Entry 8IUO (electron microscopy, 3.96 A resolution); this record covers chains F and E of the 6 polymer chains in the assembly.

== Chain F ==
Molecule: 35-nt RNA strand
From: Homo sapiens
Sequence (35 nucleotides; numbered 1001 to 1035; the number before each row is that of its first residue):
  1001 UUUUUUUUUU UUUUUUUUUU UUUUUUUUUU UUUUU

== Chain E ==
Name: Nucleoprotein
From: Human respiratory syncytial virus A
UniProtKB: A0A2H4WKL8 (A0A2H4WKL8_HRSV); residues 1-362 here = UniProt positions 1-362
Amino-acid sequence (362 residues; each row starts with the number of its first residue):
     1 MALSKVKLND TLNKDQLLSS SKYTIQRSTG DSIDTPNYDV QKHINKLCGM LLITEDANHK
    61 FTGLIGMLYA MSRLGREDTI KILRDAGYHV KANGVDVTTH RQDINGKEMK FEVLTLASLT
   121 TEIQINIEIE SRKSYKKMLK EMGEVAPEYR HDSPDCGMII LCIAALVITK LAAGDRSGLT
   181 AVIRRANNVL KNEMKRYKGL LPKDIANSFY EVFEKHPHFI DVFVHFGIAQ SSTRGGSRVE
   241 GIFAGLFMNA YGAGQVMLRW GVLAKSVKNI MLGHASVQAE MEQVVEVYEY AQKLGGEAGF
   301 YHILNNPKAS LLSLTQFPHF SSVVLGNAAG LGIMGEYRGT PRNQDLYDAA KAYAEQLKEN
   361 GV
What the authors report for this chain:
  - binding site for the 35-nt RNA strand (chain F): Lys170, Arg184, Arg185, Ser313, Thr315, Tyr337

== Interface between chain F and chain E ==
Residue-residue contacts (32; chain F residue first):
  U1002(F) with Ser313(E), hydrogen bond to the phosphate; Thr315(E), phosphate contact
  U1003(F) with Ala172(E), sugar contact; Gly254(E), phosphate contact; Ser313(E), hydrogen bond to the phosphate; Thr315(E), hydrogen bond to the phosphate
  U1004(F) with Gly254(E), phosphate contact; Val256(E), phosphate contact; Glu336(E), sugar contact; Tyr337(E), hydrogen bond to the phosphate; Arg338(E), hydrogen bond to the base
  U1005(F) with Lys170(E), phosphate contact; Val256(E), base contact; Trp260(E), base contact; Ile333(E), base contact; Glu336(E), hydrogen bond to the sugar; Tyr337(E), sugar contact
  U1006(F) with Lys170(E), salt bridge to the phosphate; Ala181(E), phosphate contact; Arg184(E), salt bridge to the phosphate
  U1007(F) with Arg184(E), salt bridge to the phosphate; Arg185(E), hydrogen bond to the phosphate; Asn188(E), phosphate contact; Asn249(E), hydrogen bond to the base
  U1008(F) with Arg185(E), hydrogen bond to the phosphate; Asn188(E), hydrogen bond to the phosphate; Val189(E), phosphate contact; Arg238(E), hydrogen bond to the base; Gly241(E), base contact; Ile242(E), base contact
  U1009(F) with Arg238(E), hydrogen bond to the base
  U1010(F) with Arg238(E), base contact
Interface residues without a listed pair, chain E (24 interface residues in all): Ala173, Gly245, Gln255, Gly335

== Overview ==
9 residues of chain F face 24 of chain E across their interface; the contacts include 12 hydrogen bonds and 3
salt bridges. Polar pairs include U1004(F)-Arg338(E), U1007(F)-Asn249(E) and U1008(F)-Arg238(E). From the
paper: a binding site for the 35-nt RNA strand (chain F) at Lys170(E), Arg184(E) and Arg185(E) among others.
Here chain F is a 35-nt RNA strand (Homo sapiens) and chain E is Nucleoprotein (Human respiratory syncytial
virus A). Entry 8IUO (respiratory syncytial virus nucleocapsid-like assembly) was determined by electron
microscopy.
